Entry 7TKU (electron microscopy, 4.00 A resolution); this record covers chains B and C of the 8 polymer chains in the assembly.

Chain B:
Name: Replication factor C subunit 4
Source organism: Saccharomyces cerevisiae
Reference sequence: P40339 (RFC4_YEAST); residue numbers follow UniProt; this construct covers 1-323
Sequence (323 residues; numbered 1 to 323; the number before each row is that of its first residue):
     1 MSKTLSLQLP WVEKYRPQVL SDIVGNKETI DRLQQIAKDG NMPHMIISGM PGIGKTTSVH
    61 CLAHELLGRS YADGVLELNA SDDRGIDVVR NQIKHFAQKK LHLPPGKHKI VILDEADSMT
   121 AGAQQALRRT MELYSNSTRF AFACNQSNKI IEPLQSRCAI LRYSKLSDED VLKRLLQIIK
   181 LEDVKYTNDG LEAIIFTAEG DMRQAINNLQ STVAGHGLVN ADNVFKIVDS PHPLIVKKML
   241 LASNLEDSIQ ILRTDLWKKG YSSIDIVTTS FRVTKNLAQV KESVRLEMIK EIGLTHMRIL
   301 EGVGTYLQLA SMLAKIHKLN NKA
Disordered / not traced: 1-4, 323
Curated features (UniProtKB/Swiss-Prot):
  - binding site (ATP): Val-12, Val-24, Gly-49 to Thr-57, Asn-145, Arg-203
Metal / ion sites: Mg2+: Thr-56 (together with ATP-gamma-S)
Small-molecule neighbours:
  - ATP-gamma-S (AGS; phosphothiophosphoric acid-adenylate ester), molecule 1: Val-12, Glu-13, Tyr-15, Arg-16, Pro-17, Asp-22, Ile-23, Val-24, Gly-25, Pro-51, Gly-52, Ile-53, Gly-54, Lys-55, Thr-56, Thr-57, Asn-145, Leu-166, Arg-174, Met-202, Arg-203, Ile-206
  - ATP-gamma-S (AGS), molecule 2: Arg-128, Pro-153, Arg-157

Chain C:
Name: Replication factor C subunit 3
Source organism: Saccharomyces cerevisiae
Reference sequence: P38629 (RFC3_YEAST); residues 1-340 here = UniProt positions 1-340
Sequence (340 residues; row label = number of the first residue in the row):
     1 MSTSTEKRSK ENLPWVEKYR PETLDEVYGQ NEVITTVRKF VDEGKLPHLL FYGPPGTGKT
    61 STIVALAREI YGKNYSNMVL ELNASDDRGI DVVRNQIKDF ASTRQIFSKG FKLIILDEAD
   121 AMTNAAQNAL RRVIERYTKN TRFCVLANYA HKLTPALLSR CTRFRFQPLP QEAIERRIAN
   181 VLVHEKLKLS PNAEKALIEL SNGDMRRVLN VLQSCKATLD NPDEDEISDD VIYECCGAPR
   241 PSDLKAVLKS ILEDDWGTAH YTLNKVRSAK GLALIDLIEG IVKILEDYEL QNEETRVHLL
   301 TKLADIEYSI SKGGNDQIQG SAVIGAIKAS FENETVKANV
Disordered / not traced: 1-6, 336-340
Curated features (UniProtKB/Swiss-Prot):
  - binding site (ATP): Val-16 to Tyr-19, Arg-20, Tyr-28, Gly-53 to Ser-61, Asn-148, Arg-206
  - modified residue: Ser-2 (N-acetylserine)
Metal / ion sites: Mg2+: Thr-60 (together with ATP-gamma-S)
Small-molecule neighbours:
  - ATP-gamma-S (AGS; phosphothiophosphoric acid-adenylate ester), molecule 1: Trp-15, Val-16, Glu-17, Tyr-19, Arg-20, Pro-21, Glu-26, Val-27, Tyr-28, Pro-55, Gly-56, Thr-57, Gly-58, Lys-59, Thr-60, Ser-61, Asn-148, Leu-169, Arg-177, Met-205, Arg-206, Leu-209
  - ATP-gamma-S (AGS), molecule 2: Arg-131, Glu-135, Ala-156, Arg-160

How chain B and chain C interact:
Contacting residue pairs (75; chain B residue first):
  Leu-5(B) / Lys-109(C)
  Leu-7(B) / Gly-44(C)
  Leu-7(B) / Phe-111(C)  hydrophobic
  Leu-7(B) / Arg-142(C)
  Gln-8(B) / Arg-142(C)  hydrogen bond (backbone-side chain)
  Leu-9(B) / Lys-139(C)
  Pro-10(B) / Arg-142(C)
  Trp-11(B) / Lys-45(C)
  Glu-13(B) / Thr-138(C)
  Arg-16(B) / Glu-135(C)  salt bridge
  Thr-56(B) / Arg-132(C)
  His-60(B) / Arg-132(C)
  Asn-79(B) / Arg-132(C)
  Ala-80(B) / Asn-128(C)
  Ala-80(B) / Ala-129(C)  hydrophobic
  Ser-81(B) / Arg-94(C)
  Ser-81(B) / Lys-98(C)  hydrogen bond
  Asp-83(B) / Arg-94(C)  salt bridge
  Glu-115(B) / Asn-128(C)
  Glu-115(B) / Arg-131(C)  salt bridge
  Glu-115(B) / Arg-132(C)
  Ser-118(B) / Asn-128(C)  hydrogen bond
  Asn-145(B) / Arg-131(C)
  Asp-201(B) / Ser-159(C)  hydrogen bond
  Arg-203(B) / Ser-159(C)  hydrogen bond
  Arg-203(B) / Arg-160(C)
  Gln-204(B) / Ser-159(C)
  Gln-204(B) / Cys-161(C)
  Asn-207(B) / Ser-159(C)
  Asn-207(B) / Arg-160(C)
  Asn-207(B) / Thr-162(C)
  Gln-210(B) / Pro-47(C)
  Ser-211(B) / Phe-40(C)
  Ala-214(B) / Lys-39(C)
  Ala-214(B) / Phe-40(C)  hydrophobic
  Lys-226(B) / Glu-32(C)  salt bridge
  Asp-229(B) / Arg-165(C)  salt bridge
  Leu-245(B) / Arg-296(C)
  Leu-245(B) / Val-297(C)  hydrophobic
  Glu-246(B) / Arg-296(C)  salt bridge
  Ile-249(B) / Glu-286(C)
  Ile-249(B) / Leu-300(C)  hydrophobic
  Arg-253(B) / Glu-286(C)  salt bridge
  Lys-258(B) / Pro-168(C)
  Lys-259(B) / Arg-165(C)  hydrogen bond (backbone-side chain)
  Lys-259(B) / Pro-168(C)
  Gly-260(B) / Pro-54(C)
  Gly-260(B) / Pro-168(C)
  Tyr-261(B) / Tyr-52(C)
  Ser-262(B) / Tyr-52(C)
  Ser-262(B) / Asn-148(C)
  Ser-262(B) / Tyr-149(C)
  Ile-264(B) / Tyr-149(C)  hydrophobic
  Ile-264(B) / His-151(C)
  Asp-265(B) / Tyr-149(C)
  Asp-265(B) / Ala-150(C)  hydrogen bond (side chain-backbone)
  Asp-265(B) / His-151(C)  salt bridge
  Arg-298(B) / Ala-304(C)
  Arg-298(B) / Asp-305(C)  salt bridge
  Val-303(B) / Glu-307(C)
  Val-303(B) / Tyr-308(C)  hydrophobic
  Thr-305(B) / Glu-307(C)
  Tyr-306(B) / Glu-286(C)
  Leu-307(B) / Val-282(C)  hydrophobic
  Leu-307(B) / Leu-300(C)  hydrophobic
  Gln-308(B) / Ala-304(C)  hydrogen bond (side chain-backbone)
  Gln-308(B) / Glu-307(C)  hydrogen bond
  Ala-310(B) / Leu-300(C)
  Ser-311(B) / Leu-300(C)
  Ser-311(B) / Ala-304(C)
  Ala-314(B) / Val-297(C)  hydrophobic
  Lys-315(B) / Thr-301(C)
  Lys-318(B) / Val-297(C)
  Lys-318(B) / His-298(C)
  Asn-321(B) / Glu-293(C)  hydrogen bond
Other interface residues (no listed pair), chain B (58 interface residues in all): Ser-6, Pro-51, Glu-77, Asp-114, Gly-215, His-216, Ile-227, Thr-268, Glu-301
Other interface residues (no listed pair), chain C (55 interface residues in all): Thr-36, Leu-46, Gly-110, Val-133, Pro-155, Ala-156, Leu-158, Arg-163, Gln-167, Ile-278, Glu-279, Leu-303, Ser-311

In short:
58 residues of chain B face 55 of chain C across their interface; the contacts include 10 hydrogen bonds and 9
salt bridges. Among the polar pairs are Arg-16(B)/Glu-135(C), Asp-83(B)/Arg-94(C) and Glu-115(B)/Arg-131(C).
One ATP-gamma-S molecule is bound between chain B and chain C.
Chain B is Replication factor C subunit 4 and chain C is Replication factor C subunit 3, both from
Saccharomyces cerevisiae; the structure, Structure of the yeast clamp loader (Replication Factor C RFC) bound
to the open sliding clamp ..., was determined by electron microscopy (same publication as 7THJ, 7THV, 7TI8,
7TIB, 7TIC and 7TID).
